Entry 6IPF (X-ray diffraction, 1.77 A resolution); this record covers chains A and T of the 4 polymer chains in the assembly.

Chain A:
Protein: DNA-directed DNA/RNA polymerase mu
Organism: Homo sapiens
Notes: EC 2.7.7.7; engineered mutation(s): deletions 398-410
Reference sequence: Q9NP87 (DPOLM_HUMAN); residue numbers follow UniProt; this construct covers 132-397, 411-494
Amino-acid sequence (356 residues; each row starts with the number of its first residue; note: 12 numbers in that range are skipped by the numbering (no residue carries them; nothing is unmodelled there)):
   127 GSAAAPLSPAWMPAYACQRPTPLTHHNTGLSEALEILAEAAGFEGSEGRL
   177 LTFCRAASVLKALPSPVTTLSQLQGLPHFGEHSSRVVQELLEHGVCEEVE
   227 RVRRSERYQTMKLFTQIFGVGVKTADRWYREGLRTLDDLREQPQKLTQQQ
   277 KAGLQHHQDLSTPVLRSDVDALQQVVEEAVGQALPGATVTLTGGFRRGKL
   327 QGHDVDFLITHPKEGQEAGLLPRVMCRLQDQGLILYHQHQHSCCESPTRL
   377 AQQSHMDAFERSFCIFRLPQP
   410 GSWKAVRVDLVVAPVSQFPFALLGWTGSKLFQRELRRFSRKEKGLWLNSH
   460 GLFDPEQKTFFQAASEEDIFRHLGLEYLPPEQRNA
Unresolved in the structure: 127-137, 366-383
Differences from the reference sequence: expression tag (127-131); linker (410)
Bound ions: Na+ site 1: Thr241, Ile243, Val246 (shared with 1 residue of chain P); Mn2+ site 1: Asp330, Asp332 (together with pyrophosphate) (shared with 1 residue of chain P); Mn2+ site 2: Asp330, Asp332, Asp418 (shared with 1 residue of chain P); Na+ site 2 near Glu386 (its only coordinating residue here)
Ligand contacts: pyrophosphate (PPV): Gly319, Gly320, Arg323, Lys325, Gly328, His329, Asp330, Asp332
Curated features (UniProtKB/Swiss-Prot):
  - region: Arg323 to Asp332 (Involved in ssDNA binding)
  - binding site (Mg(2+)): Asp330, Asp332, Asp418
  - site: Gly433 (Responsible for the low discrimination between dNTP and rNTP)

Chain T:
Molecule: 9-nt DNA strand
Sequence (9 nucleotides; numbered 1 to 9; the number before each row is that of its first residue):
     1 CGGCCTACG

Chain A / chain T interface:
Residue-residue contacts (25; chain A residue first):
  Gly174(A) with DC4(T), base contact
  Leu177(A) with DC4(T), phosphate contact; DC5(T), phosphate contact
  Gln364(A) with DG9(T), phosphate contact
  His365(A) with DG9(T), phosphate contact
  Phe385(A) with DG9(T), phosphate contact
  Glu386(A) with DC8(T), sugar contact; DG9(T), hydrogen bond to the phosphate
  Arg387(A) with DA7(T), hydrogen bond to the base; DC8(T), hydrogen bond to the sugar; DG9(T), hydrogen bond to the phosphate
  Phe389(A) with DG9(T), sugar contact
  Arg442(A) with DC5(T), salt bridge to the phosphate
  Arg445(A) with DC5(T), hydrogen bond to the base; DT6(T), hydrogen bond to the base
  Arg446(A) with DC4(T), sugar contact; DC5(T), sugar contact
  Arg449(A) with DT6(T), salt bridge to the phosphate
  Lys450(A) with DG3(T), hydrogen bond to the phosphate; DC4(T), salt bridge to the phosphate
  Leu456(A) with DT6(T), sugar contact
  Asn457(A) with DT6(T), phosphate contact; DA7(T), hydrogen bond to the phosphate
  His459(A) with DA7(T), phosphate contact; DC8(T), salt bridge to the phosphate
Interface residues without a listed pair, chain A (18 interface residues in all): Arg181, Lys438

In short:
Chain A and chain T form an interface of 18 and 7 residues respectively; the contacts include 8 hydrogen bonds
and 4 salt bridges. Among the polar pairs are Arg387(A)-DA7(T), Arg445(A)-DC5(T) and Arg445(A)-DT6(T). Ligands
of chain A: pyrophosphate.
Here chain A is DNA-directed DNA/RNA polymerase mu (Homo sapiens) and chain T is a 9-nt DNA strand. Entry 6IPF
(Post-catalytic Complex of Human DNA Polymerase Mu with Templating Cytosine and Mn-8oxodGMP) was determined by
X-ray diffraction, deposited together with 6AK8, 6AK9, 6AKH, 6IPD, 6IPE and 6IPG.
